PDB entry 7RIQ | X-ray diffraction, 3.00 A resolution | chains A and I of the 13 polymer chains in the assembly

[Chain A]
Protein: DNA-directed RNA polymerase II subunit RPB1
Source organism: Saccharomyces cerevisiae (strain ATCC 204508 / S288c)
Notes: EC 2.7.7.6
UniProtKB: P04050 (RPB1_YEAST); numbering as in UniProt (aligned over 1-1733)
Amino-acid sequence (1733 residues; row label = number of the first residue in the row):
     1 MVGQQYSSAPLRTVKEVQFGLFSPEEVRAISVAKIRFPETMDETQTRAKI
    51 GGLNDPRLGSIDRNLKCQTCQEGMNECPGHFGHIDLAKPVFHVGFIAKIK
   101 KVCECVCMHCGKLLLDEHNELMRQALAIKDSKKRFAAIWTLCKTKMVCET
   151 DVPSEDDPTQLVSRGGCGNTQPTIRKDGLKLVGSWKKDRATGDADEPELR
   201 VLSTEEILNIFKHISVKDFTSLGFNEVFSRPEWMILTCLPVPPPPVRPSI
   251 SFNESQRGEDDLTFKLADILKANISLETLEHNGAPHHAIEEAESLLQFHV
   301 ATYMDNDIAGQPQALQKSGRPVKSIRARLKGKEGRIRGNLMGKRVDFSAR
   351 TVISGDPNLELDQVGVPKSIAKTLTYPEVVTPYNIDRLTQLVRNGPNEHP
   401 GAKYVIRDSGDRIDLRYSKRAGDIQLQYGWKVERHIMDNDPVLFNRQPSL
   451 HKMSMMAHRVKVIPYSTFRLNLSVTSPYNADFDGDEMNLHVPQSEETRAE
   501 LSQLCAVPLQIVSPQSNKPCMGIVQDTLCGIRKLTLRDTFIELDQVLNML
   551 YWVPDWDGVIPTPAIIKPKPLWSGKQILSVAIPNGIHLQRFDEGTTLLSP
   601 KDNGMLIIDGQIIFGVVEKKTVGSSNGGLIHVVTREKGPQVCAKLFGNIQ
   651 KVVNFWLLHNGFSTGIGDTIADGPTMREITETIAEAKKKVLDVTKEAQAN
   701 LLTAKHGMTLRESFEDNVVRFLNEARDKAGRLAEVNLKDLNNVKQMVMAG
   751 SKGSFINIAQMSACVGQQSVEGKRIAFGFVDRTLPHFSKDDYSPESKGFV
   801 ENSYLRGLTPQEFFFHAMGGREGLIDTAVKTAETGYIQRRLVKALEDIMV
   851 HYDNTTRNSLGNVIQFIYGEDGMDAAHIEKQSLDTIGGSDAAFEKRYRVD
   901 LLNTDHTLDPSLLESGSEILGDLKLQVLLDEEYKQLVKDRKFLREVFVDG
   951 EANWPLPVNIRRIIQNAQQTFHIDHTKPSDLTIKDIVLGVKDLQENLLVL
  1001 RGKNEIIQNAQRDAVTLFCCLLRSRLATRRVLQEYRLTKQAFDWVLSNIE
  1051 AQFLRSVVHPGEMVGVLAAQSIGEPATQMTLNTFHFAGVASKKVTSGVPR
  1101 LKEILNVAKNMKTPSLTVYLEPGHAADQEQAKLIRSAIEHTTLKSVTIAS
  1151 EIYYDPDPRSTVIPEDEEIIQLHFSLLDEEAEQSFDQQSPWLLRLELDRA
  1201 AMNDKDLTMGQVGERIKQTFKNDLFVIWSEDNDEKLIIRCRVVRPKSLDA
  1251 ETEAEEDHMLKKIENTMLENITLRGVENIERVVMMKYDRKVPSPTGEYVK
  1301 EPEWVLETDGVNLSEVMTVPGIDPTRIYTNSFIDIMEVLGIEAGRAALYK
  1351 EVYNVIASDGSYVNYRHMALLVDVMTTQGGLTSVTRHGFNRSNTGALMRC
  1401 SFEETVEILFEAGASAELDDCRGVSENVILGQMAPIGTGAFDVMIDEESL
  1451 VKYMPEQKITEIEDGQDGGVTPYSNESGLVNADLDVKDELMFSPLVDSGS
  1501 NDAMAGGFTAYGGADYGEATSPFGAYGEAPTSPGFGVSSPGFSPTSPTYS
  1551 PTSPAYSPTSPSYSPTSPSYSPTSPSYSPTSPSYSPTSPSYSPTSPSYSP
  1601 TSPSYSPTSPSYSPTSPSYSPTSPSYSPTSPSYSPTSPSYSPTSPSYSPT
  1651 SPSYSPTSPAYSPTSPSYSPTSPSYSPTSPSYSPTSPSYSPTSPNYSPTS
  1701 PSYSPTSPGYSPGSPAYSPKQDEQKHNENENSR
Disordered / not traced: 1-2, 154-160, 187-198, 250-256, 1082-1091, 1177-1187, 1447-1733
Bound ions: Zn2+ site 1: C67, C70, C77, H80; Zn2+ site 2: C107, C110, C148; Mg2+: D483 (shared with 1 residue of chain R)
Curated features (UniProtKB/Swiss-Prot):
  - region: P248 to D260 (Lid loop), N306 to K323 (Rudder loop), P810 to E822 (Bridging helix)
  - binding site (Zn(2+)): C67, C70, C77, H80, C107, C110, C148, C167
  - binding site (Mg(2+)): D481, D483, D485
  - modified residue: T1471 (Phosphothreonine)
  - cross-link (Glycyl lysine isopeptide (Lys-Gly)): K695 (interchain with G-Cter in ubiquitin), K1246 (interchain with G-Cter in ubiquitin), K1350 (interchain with G-Cter in ubiquitin)
  - natural variant: S1653 to P1659 (deletion: In strain: A364A)
  - mutagenesis: K1246 (K1246R: Impairs ubiquitination during transcription stress)

[Chain I]
Protein: DNA-directed RNA polymerase II subunit RPB9
Source organism: Saccharomyces cerevisiae (strain ATCC 204508 / S288c)
UniProtKB: P27999 (RPB9_YEAST); residues 1-122 here = UniProt positions 1-122
Amino-acid sequence (122 residues; each row starts with the number of its first residue):
     1 MTTFRFCRDCNNMLYPREDKENNRLLFECRTCSYVEEAGSPLVYRHELIT
    51 NIGETAGVVQDIGSDPTLPRSDRECPKCHSRENVFFQSQQRRKDTSMVLF
   101 FVCLSCSHIFTSDQKNKRTQFS
Disordered / not traced: 1, 120-122
Bound ions: Zn2+ site 1: C7, C10, C29, T31, C32; Zn2+ site 2: C75, C78, C103, C106
Curated features (UniProtKB/Swiss-Prot):
  - zinc finger: C7 to C32 (C4-type), S71 to T111 (TFIIS-type)
  - binding site (Zn(2+)): C7, C10, C29, C32, C75, C78, C103, C106
  - modified residue: S40 (Phosphoserine)

[How chain A and chain I interact]
Pairs across the interface (62):
  A697(A) - M97(I)
  Q698(A) - M97(I)
  Q698(A) - V98(I)
  Q698(A) - L99(I)
  Q698(A) - S112(I)  hydrogen bond (backbone-side chain)
  A699(A) - S112(I)
  A699(A) - D113(I)
  A699(A) - Q114(I)
  N700(A) - D113(I)  hydrogen bond
  N700(A) - K115(I)  hydrogen bond (backbone-side chain)
  L701(A) - Q114(I)
  L701(A) - K115(I)
  R711(A) - Q87(I)  hydrogen bond
  R711(A) - R92(I)
  R711(A) - T95(I)  hydrogen bond (side chain-backbone)
  R711(A) - S96(I)
  R711(A) - M97(I)
  F714(A) - M97(I)  hydrophobic
  D781(A) - R91(I)  salt bridge
  R782(A) - T67(I)
  S788(A) - T67(I)
  S788(A) - P69(I)
  K789(A) - T67(I)  hydrogen bond (backbone-backbone)
  K789(A) - P69(I)
  D790(A) - F86(I)
  D790(A) - Q87(I)
  Y792(A) - Q87(I)  hydrogen bond
  K1144(A) - L48(I)
  T1147(A) - L48(I)
  T1147(A) - I49(I)
  I1148(A) - E47(I)
  I1148(A) - L48(I)  hydrogen bond (backbone-backbone)
  I1148(A) - I49(I)  hydrogen bond (backbone-backbone)
  A1149(A) - R45(I)
  A1149(A) - H46(I)
  S1150(A) - Y44(I)
  S1150(A) - R45(I)
  S1150(A) - H46(I)  hydrogen bond (backbone-backbone)
  E1151(A) - Y44(I)
  E1151(A) - R45(I)  salt bridge
  I1152(A) - L42(I)
  I1152(A) - V43(I)  hydrogen bond (backbone-backbone)
  I1152(A) - Y44(I)  hydrogen bond (backbone-backbone)
  Y1153(A) - P41(I)
  Y1153(A) - L42(I)
  Y1154(A) - E18(I)  hydrogen bond
  Y1154(A) - N23(I)
  Y1154(A) - R24(I)
  Y1154(A) - L25(I)  hydrophobic
  Y1154(A) - P41(I)  hydrogen bond (backbone-backbone)
  P1156(A) - N23(I)
  V1162(A) - P41(I)  hydrophobic
  P1190(A) - E18(I)
  W1191(A) - L25(I)  hydrophobic
  E1253(A) - K20(I)  salt bridge
  A1254(A) - E18(I)
  A1254(A) - K20(I)
  D1257(A) - P16(I)
  K1261(A) - Y44(I)
  E1264(A) - Y44(I)
  E1264(A) - H46(I)  salt bridge
  L1268(A) - L48(I)  hydrophobic
Interface residues without a listed pair, chain A (37 interface residues in all): L702, T709, E1196, T1252, E1256
Interface residues without a listed pair, chain I (35 interface residues in all): R17, D19, L68, Q89, K93

[In short]
37 residues of chain A and 35 residues of chain I are in contact, with 14 hydrogen bonds and 4 salt bridges.
Polar contacts include D781(A)-R91(I), E1151(A)-R45(I) and E1253(A)-K20(I).
Here chain A is DNA-directed RNA polymerase II subunit RPB1 and chain I is DNA-directed RNA polymerase II
subunit RPB9, both from Saccharomyces cerevisiae (strain ATCC 204508 / S288c). Entry 7RIQ (RNA polymerase II
elongation complex scaffold 1 without polyamide) was determined by X-ray diffraction, deposited together with
7RIM, 7RIP, 7RIW, 7RIX and 7RIY.
